7R20 - chain B; structure by X-ray diffraction, 1.42 A resolution.

Chain B:
Molecule: Anti-Arc nanobody E5
Source organism: Vicugna pacos
Notes: antibody fragment or engineered binder
Amino-acid sequence (120 residues; each row starts with the number of its first residue):
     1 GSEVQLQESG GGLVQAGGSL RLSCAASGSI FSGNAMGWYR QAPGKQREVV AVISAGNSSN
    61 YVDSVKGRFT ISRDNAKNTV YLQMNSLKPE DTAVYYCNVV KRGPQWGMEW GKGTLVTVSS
Disordered / not traced: 1-2
Disulfides: Cys-24/Cys-97
Reported in the primary citation:
  - contacts within the chain: Cys-24/Trp-38
  - conformationally variable residues (side-chain flip): Cys-97

In short:
From the paper: conformational variability at Cys-97; contacts within the chain involving Cys-24, Cys-97 and
Trp-38.
Chain B is Anti-Arc nanobody E5 (Vicugna pacos); the structure, Anti-Arc nanobody E5, was determined by X-ray
diffraction together with 7R1Z from the same study.
